PDB entry 8RC5 | electron microscopy, 3.35 A resolution | chains 2A and 1B of the 36 polymer chains in the assembly

Chain 2A:
Protein: Helix-turn-helix XRE family protein
From: Staphylococcus aureus
UniProtKB: A0FIL5 (A0FIL5_STAAU); residue numbers follow UniProt; this construct covers 1-224
Chain sequence (232 residues; numbered 1 to 232; the number before each row is that of its first residue):
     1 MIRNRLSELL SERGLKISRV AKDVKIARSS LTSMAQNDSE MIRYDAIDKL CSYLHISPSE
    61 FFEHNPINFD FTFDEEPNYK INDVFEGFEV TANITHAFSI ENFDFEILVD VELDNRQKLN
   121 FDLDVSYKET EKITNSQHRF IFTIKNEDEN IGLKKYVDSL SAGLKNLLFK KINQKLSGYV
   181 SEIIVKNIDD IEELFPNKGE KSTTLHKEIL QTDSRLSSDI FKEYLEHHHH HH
Not modelled in the structure: 196-200, 224-232
Differences from the reference sequence: expression tag (225-232)

Chain 1B:
Protein: ORF016
From: Staphylococcus phage 52A
UniProtKB: Q4ZAS5 (Q4ZAS5_9CAUD); numbering as in UniProt (aligned over 1-259)
Chain sequence (279 residues; each row starts with the number of its first residue; numbers below 1 keep their minus sign (Met-19 is residue -19)):
   -19 MGSSHHHHHH SSGLVPRGSH MTEKTNQDVD ILTQLGVKDI SKQNANKFYK FAIYGKFGTG
    41 KTTFLTKDNN ALVLDINEDG TTVTEDGAVV QIKNYKHFSA VIKMLPKIIE QLRENGKQID
   101 VVVIETIQKL RDITMDDIMD GKSKKPTFND WGECATRIVS IYRYISKLQE HYQFHLAISG
   161 HEGINKDKDD EGSTINPTIT IEAQDQIKKA VISQSDVLAR MTIEEHEQDG EKTYQYVLNA
   221 EPSNLFETKI RHSSNIKINN KRFINPSIND VVQAIRNGN
Not modelled in the structure: -19 to 9, 120-126, 164-179, 205-212
Differences from the reference sequence: initiating methionine (-19); expression tag (-18 to 0)
Residues lining bound ligands:
  - ATP-gamma-S (AGS; phosphothiophosphoric acid-adenylate ester), molecule 1: Gly35, Lys36, Phe37, Gly38, Thr39, Gly40, Lys41, Thr42, Thr43, Val63, His161, Tyr216, Asn245, Pro246
  - ATP-gamma-S (AGS), molecule 2: Lys229, Ile230, Arg231, His232, Lys241
From the paper describing this entry:
  - binding site for ATP-gamma-S: Lys41, Thr42, Tyr216, Lys229, Arg231, His232

Interface between chain 2A and chain 1B:
Contacting residue pairs - 6 pairs, chain 2A then chain 1B:
  Asp83(2A) with Lys76(1B)
  Phe85(2A) with His77(1B); Ala80(1B), hydrophobic
  Glu86(2A) with Lys73(1B), hydrogen bond (backbone-side chain)
  Gly87(2A) with Lys73(1B)
  Asp189(2A) with Lys76(1B), salt bridge

Overview:
5 residues of chain 2A face 4 of chain 1B across their interface; the contacts include 1 hydrogen bond and 1
salt bridge. Polar pairs include Asp189(2A)-Lys76(1B) and Glu86(2A)-Lys73(1B). Chain 1B binds ATP-gamma-S.
From the paper: a binding site for ATP-gamma-S at Lys41(1B), Thr42(1B) and Tyr216(1B) among others.
Here chain 2A is Helix-turn-helix XRE family protein (Staphylococcus aureus) and chain 1B is ORF016
(Staphylococcus phage 52A). Entry 8RC5 (Complex between the RecA-like Sak4 SSAP and the SaPI2 Stl master
regulator) was determined by electron microscopy together with 8Q86, 8QE9 and 8PQ8 from the same study.
